3PLA - chains A and H of the 10 polymer chains in the assembly; structure by X-ray diffraction, 3.15 A resolution.

# Chain A
Name: Pre mRNA splicing protein
Organism: Sulfolobus solfataricus
UniProt: Q97ZH3 (Q97ZH3_SULSO); residue numbers follow UniProt; this construct covers 1-380
Amino-acid sequence (388 residues; each row starts with the number of its first residue):
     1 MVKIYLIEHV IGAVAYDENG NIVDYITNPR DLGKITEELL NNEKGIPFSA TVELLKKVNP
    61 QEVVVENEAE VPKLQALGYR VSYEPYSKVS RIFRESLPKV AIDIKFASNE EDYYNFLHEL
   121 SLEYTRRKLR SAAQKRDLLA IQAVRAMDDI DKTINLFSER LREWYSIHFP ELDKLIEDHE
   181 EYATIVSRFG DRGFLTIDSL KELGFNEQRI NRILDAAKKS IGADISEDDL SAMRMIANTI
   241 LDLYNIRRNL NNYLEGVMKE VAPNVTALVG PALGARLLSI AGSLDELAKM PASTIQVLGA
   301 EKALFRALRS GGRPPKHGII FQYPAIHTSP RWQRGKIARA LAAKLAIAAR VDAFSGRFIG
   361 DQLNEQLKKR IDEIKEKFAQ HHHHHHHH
Disordered / not traced: 1-2, 378-388
Differences from the reference sequence: engineered mutation Val2 (Met in Q97ZH3); expression tag (381-388)

# Chain H
Molecule: C/D guide RNA
Sequence (40 nucleotides; each row starts with the number of its first residue):
     1 GGGAGUCUUG UGAUGAAACA CUCAUGGUCU GAAGACUCCC
Disordered / not traced: 1-8

# Interface between chain A and chain H
Contacting residue pairs - 43 pairs, chain A then chain H:
  Lys152(A) - A20(H)  hydrogen bond to the phosphate
  Lys152(A) - C21(H)  salt bridge to the phosphate
  Leu156(A) - U22(H)  sugar contact
  Glu159(A) - C21(H)  hydrogen bond to the sugar
  Glu159(A) - U22(H)  sugar contact
  Arg160(A) - U22(H)  phosphate contact
  Arg160(A) - C23(H)  salt bridge to the phosphate
  Glu163(A) - C23(H)  hydrogen bond to the sugar
  Gln296(A) - A16(H)  hydrogen bond to the base
  Ala300(A) - A18(H)  hydrogen bond to the sugar
  Ala300(A) - C19(H)  phosphate contact
  Ala303(A) - A17(H)  sugar contact
  Ala303(A) - A18(H)  phosphate contact
  Ala303(A) - C19(H)  hydrogen bond to the phosphate
  Arg306(A) - A17(H)  hydrogen bond to the base
  Arg313(A) - A16(H)  sugar contact
  Arg313(A) - A17(H)  base contact
  Pro314(A) - A16(H)  hydrogen bond to the sugar
  Pro314(A) - A17(H)  sugar contact
  Pro315(A) - A16(H)  base contact
  Pro315(A) - A17(H)  sugar contact
  Pro315(A) - A18(H)  phosphate contact
  Lys316(A) - A16(H)  base contact
  Lys316(A) - A17(H)  salt bridge to the phosphate
  Lys316(A) - A18(H)  salt bridge to the phosphate
  His317(A) - A18(H)  hydrogen bond to the sugar
  Gly318(A) - A18(H)  hydrogen bond to the sugar
  Phe321(A) - A18(H)  base contact
  Gly335(A) - A16(H)  hydrogen bond to the base
  Lys336(A) - U14(H)  phosphate contact
  Lys336(A) - G15(H)  salt bridge to the phosphate
  Lys336(A) - A16(H)  base contact
  Arg339(A) - A13(H)  salt bridge to the phosphate
  Arg339(A) - U14(H)  salt bridge to the phosphate
  Arg339(A) - G15(H)  salt bridge to the phosphate
  Arg339(A) - A16(H)  base contact
  Ala343(A) - G12(H)  phosphate contact
  Lys344(A) - U11(H)  phosphate contact
  Lys344(A) - G12(H)  salt bridge to the phosphate
  Ile347(A) - U11(H)  phosphate contact
  Ile347(A) - G12(H)  phosphate contact
  Arg370(A) - A13(H)  salt bridge to the phosphate
  Arg370(A) - U14(H)  salt bridge to the phosphate
Interface residues without a listed pair, chain A (27 interface residues in all): Asn155, Gly299, Lys302, Ala340

# In short
The interface between chain A and chain H involves 27 residues on one side and 13 on the other; the contacts
include 11 hydrogen bonds and 11 salt bridges. Polar pairs include Gln296(A)-A16(H), Arg306(A)-A17(H) and
Gly335(A)-A16(H).
Chain A is Pre mRNA splicing protein (Sulfolobus solfataricus) and chain H is C/D guide RNA; the structure,
Crystal structure of a catalytically active substrate-bound box C/D RNP from Sulfolobus solfataricus, was
determined by X-ray diffraction.
